Entry 5AOX (X-ray diffraction, 2.04 A resolution); this record covers chains A and B of the 3 polymer chains in the assembly.

# Chain A
Molecule: Signal recognition particle 9 kDa protein
From: Homo sapiens
Reference sequence: P49458 (SRP09_HUMAN); residue numbers follow UniProt; this construct covers 2-86
Chain sequence (85 residues; each row starts with the number of its first residue):
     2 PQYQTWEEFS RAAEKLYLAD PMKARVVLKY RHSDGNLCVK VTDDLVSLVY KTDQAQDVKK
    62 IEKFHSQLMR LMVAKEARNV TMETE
Disordered / not traced: 78-86
Sequence notes: engineered mutation S48 (Cys in P49458)
UniProt features mapped onto this chain:
  - modified residue: K52 (N6-acetyllysine)

# Chain B
Molecule: Signal recognition particle 14 kDa protein
From: Homo sapiens
Reference sequence: P37108 (SRP14_HUMAN); residue numbers follow UniProt; this construct covers 2-95
Chain sequence (94 residues; numbered 2 to 95; the number before each row is that of its first residue):
     2 GAMESEQFLT ELTRLFQKCR TSGSVYITLK KYDGRTKPIP KKGTVEGFEP ADNKCLLRAT
    62 DGKKKISTVV SSKEVNKFQM AYSNLLRANM DGLK
Disordered / not traced: 41-48
Sequence notes: engineered mutation G2 (Val in P37108), A3 (Leu in P37108), M4 (Leu in P37108)
UniProt features mapped onto this chain:
  - modified residue: Y27 (Phosphotyrosine)

# Interface between chain A and chain B
Residue-residue contacts - 70 pairs, chain A then chain B:
  M23(A) with K32(B); D34(B)
  A25(A) with K31(B)
  R26(A) with L30(B); K31(B)
  V27(A) with I28(B); T29(B); L30(B), hydrogen bond (backbone-backbone)
  V28(A) with I28(B); T29(B)
  L29(A) with V26(B); Y27(B); I28(B), hydrogen bond (backbone-backbone)
  K30(A) with S25(B); V26(B); Y27(B)
  Y31(A) with F17(B), hydrophobic; G24(B); S25(B); V26(B), hydrogen bond (backbone-backbone); N90(B); M91(B); D92(B), hydrogen bond (side chain-backbone); G93(B), hydrogen bond (side chain-backbone); L94(B), hydrophobic
  R32(A) with G24(B); S25(B), hydrogen bond
  H33(A) with R21(B), hydrogen bond; D92(B), salt bridge; G93(B)
  S34(A) with R21(B); T22(B)
  G36(A) with G93(B); L94(B)
  N37(A) with L94(B)
  L38(A) with M91(B), hydrophobic
  D54(A) with L94(B); K95(B), hydrogen bond (backbone-backbone)
  Q55(A) with L94(B); K95(B)
  A56(A) with L94(B), hydrophobic; K95(B), hydrogen bond (backbone-backbone)
  V59(A) with M91(B); L94(B), hydrophobic
  E63(A) with S84(B); L87(B); R88(B), salt bridge
  H66(A) with L30(B); Y83(B), hydrogen bond
  S67(A) with Q80(B), hydrogen bond
  M70(A) with L30(B), hydrophobic; C56(B), hydrophobic; L58(B), hydrophobic; V71(B), hydrophobic; F79(B), hydrophobic
  R71(A) with N77(B), hydrogen bond; Q80(B), hydrogen bond
  M73(A) with L30(B), hydrophobic; K31(B); K32(B), hydrogen bond (backbone-side chain); D53(B); K55(B)
  V74(A) with N54(B); K55(B); C56(B); V71(B); S73(B)
  A75(A) with D53(B)
  K76(A) with D53(B)
  E77(A) with D53(B), hydrogen bond (backbone-side chain)
Also at the interface, not in a pair above, chain A (32 interface residues in all): Y18, P22, T53, Q68
Also at the interface, not in a pair above, chain B (38 interface residues in all): C20, S23, R36, S72, V76

# Overview
32 residues of chain A and 38 residues of chain B are in contact; the contacts include 15 hydrogen bonds and 2
salt bridges. Among the polar pairs are H33(A)-D92(B), E63(A)-R88(B) and Y31(A)-D92(B).
Chain A is Signal recognition particle 9 kDa protein and chain B is Signal recognition particle 14 kDa
protein, both from Homo sapiens; the structure, Human Alu RNA retrotransposition complex in the
ribosome-stalling conformation, was determined by X-ray diffraction.
